6EXR - chains D and E of the 6 polymer chains in the assembly; structure by X-ray diffraction, 2.16 A resolution.

[Chain D (and E)]
Name: 120aa long hypothetical chemotaxis protein (CheY)
Organism: Pyrococcus horikoshii (strain ATCC 700860 / DSM 12428 / JCM 9974 / NBRC 100139 / OT-3)
Notes: chain E of this document is another copy of the same molecule, construct and numbering; everything in this record applies to it too
Reference sequence: O58193 (O58193_PYRHO); numbering as in UniProt (aligned over 1-120)
Sequence (120 residues; numbered 1 to 120; the number before each row is that of its first residue):
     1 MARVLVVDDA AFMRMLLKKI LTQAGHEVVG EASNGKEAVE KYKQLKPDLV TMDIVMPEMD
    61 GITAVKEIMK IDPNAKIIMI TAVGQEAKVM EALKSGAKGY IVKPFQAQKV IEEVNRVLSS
Not modelled in the structure: 1, 119-120 (chain E: 1, 57-58, 119-120)
From the paper describing this entry:
  - post-translational modification sites: Asp53 (proposed by the authors, not directly observed)

[How chain D and chain E interact]
Pairs across the interface (6):
  Ala107(D) with Phe12(E), hydrophobic
  Gln108(D) with Met15(E); Leu16(E); Lys19(E)
  Ile111(D) with Phe12(E), hydrophobic; Leu16(E), hydrophobic
Also at the interface, not in a pair above, chain D (4 interface residues in all): Glu112

[In short]
Chain D and chain E each contribute 4 residues to their interface. The paper reports a modification site at
Asp53(D).
Chain D and chain E are both 120aa long hypothetical chemotaxis protein (CheY) (Pyrococcus horikoshii (strain
ATCC 700860 / DSM 12428 / JCM 9974 / NBRC 100139 / OT-3)); the structure, CHEMOTAXIS PROTEIN CHEY FROM
Pyrococcus horikoshiI, was determined by X-ray diffraction together with 6ER7 from the same study.
